Entry 4XGC (X-ray diffraction, 3.50 A resolution); this record covers chains C and F of the 7 polymer chains in the assembly.

Chain C:
Protein: Origin recognition complex subunit 3
Source organism: Drosophila melanogaster
UniProt: Q7K2L1 (Q7K2L1_DROME); residue numbers follow UniProt; this construct covers 47-721
Chain sequence (676 residues; numbered 46 to 721; the number before each row is that of its first residue):
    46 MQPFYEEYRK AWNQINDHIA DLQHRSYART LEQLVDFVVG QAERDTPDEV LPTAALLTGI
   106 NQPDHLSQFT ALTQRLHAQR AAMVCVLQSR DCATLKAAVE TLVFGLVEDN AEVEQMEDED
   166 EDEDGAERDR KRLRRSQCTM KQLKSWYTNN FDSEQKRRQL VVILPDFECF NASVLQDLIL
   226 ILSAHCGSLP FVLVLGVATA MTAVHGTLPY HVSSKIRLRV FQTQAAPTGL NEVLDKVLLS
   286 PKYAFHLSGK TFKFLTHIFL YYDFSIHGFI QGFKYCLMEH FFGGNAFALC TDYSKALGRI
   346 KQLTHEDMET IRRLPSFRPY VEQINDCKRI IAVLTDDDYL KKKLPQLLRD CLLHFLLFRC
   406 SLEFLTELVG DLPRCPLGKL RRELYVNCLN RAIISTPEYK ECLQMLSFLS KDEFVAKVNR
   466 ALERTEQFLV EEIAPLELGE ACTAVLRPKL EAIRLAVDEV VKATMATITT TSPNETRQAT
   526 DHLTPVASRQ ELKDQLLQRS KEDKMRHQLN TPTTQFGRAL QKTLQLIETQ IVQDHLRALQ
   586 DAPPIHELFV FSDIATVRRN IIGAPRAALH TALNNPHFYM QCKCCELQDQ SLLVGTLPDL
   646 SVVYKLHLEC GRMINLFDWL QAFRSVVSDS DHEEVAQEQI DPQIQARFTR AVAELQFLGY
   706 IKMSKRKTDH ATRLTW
Unresolved in the structure: 90-92, 161-177, 506-561, 624-642, 673-686
Construct notes: initiating methionine (46)

Chain F:
Protein: Origin recognition complex subunit 6
Source organism: Drosophila melanogaster
UniProt: Q9Y1B2 (ORC6_DROME); residue numbers follow UniProt; this construct covers 187-257
Chain sequence (72 residues; numbered 186 to 257; the number before each row is that of its first residue):
   186 MKESKVPSST DMEGKLKENQ NENIKGHEAK KAHKPPPEDY EIWKARMLAK AQAKLKELEA
   246 SQSHMDSQLL EA
Unresolved in the structure: 186-222, 242-257
Construct notes: initiating methionine (186)

How chain C and chain F interact:
Pairs across the interface (16):
  Glu354(C) with Tyr225(F), hydrogen bond
  Arg357(C) with Tyr225(F)
  Arg358(C) with Tyr225(F)
  Arg363(C) with Glu223(F), hydrogen bond (side chain-backbone); Asp224(F); Tyr225(F); Trp228(F)
  Val366(C) with Trp228(F), hydrophobic
  Cys372(C) with Ala236(F), hydrophobic; Lys239(F)
  Ile375(C) with Met232(F), hydrophobic
  Ile376(C) with Leu233(F), hydrophobic; Ala236(F), hydrophobic
  Leu379(C) with Trp228(F), hydrophobic; Lys229(F); Met232(F), hydrophobic
Interface residues without a listed pair, chain C (11 interface residues in all): Phe362, Glu367
Interface residues without a listed pair, chain F (10 interface residues in all): Glu226
Interface features reported in the paper:
  - pairs named by the authors: Glu354(C)-Tyr225(F) (hydrogen bond), Cys372(C)-Ala236(F)
  - interface residues, chain F: Tyr225(F), Trp228(F), Met232(F), Ala236(F)
  - hot spots on chain F (mutagenesis) - Y225S, A236E: decreased binding to ORC1-5

In short:
The interface between chain C and chain F involves 11 residues on one side and 10 on the other; the contacts
include 2 hydrogen bonds. Polar pairs include Glu354(C)-Tyr225(F) and Arg363(C)-Glu223(F). The paper describes
a hydrogen bond between Glu354(C) and Tyr225(F); a contact between Cys372(C) and Ala236(F). From the paper:
Y225S and A236E of chain F reduce binding to ORC1-5; interface residues Tyr225(F), Trp228(F) and Met232(F)
among others.
Chain C is Origin recognition complex subunit 3 and chain F is Origin recognition complex subunit 6, both from
Drosophila melanogaster; the structure, Crystal structure of the eukaryotic origin recognition complex, was
determined by X-ray diffraction.
